PDB entry 5HCC | X-ray diffraction, 2.59 A resolution | chains B and D of the 4 polymer chains in the assembly

# Chain B
Protein: Complement C5
Source organism: Homo sapiens
UniProtKB: P01031 (CO5_HUMAN); residues 19-674 here = UniProt positions 19-674
Amino-acid sequence (656 residues; row label = number of the first residue in the row):
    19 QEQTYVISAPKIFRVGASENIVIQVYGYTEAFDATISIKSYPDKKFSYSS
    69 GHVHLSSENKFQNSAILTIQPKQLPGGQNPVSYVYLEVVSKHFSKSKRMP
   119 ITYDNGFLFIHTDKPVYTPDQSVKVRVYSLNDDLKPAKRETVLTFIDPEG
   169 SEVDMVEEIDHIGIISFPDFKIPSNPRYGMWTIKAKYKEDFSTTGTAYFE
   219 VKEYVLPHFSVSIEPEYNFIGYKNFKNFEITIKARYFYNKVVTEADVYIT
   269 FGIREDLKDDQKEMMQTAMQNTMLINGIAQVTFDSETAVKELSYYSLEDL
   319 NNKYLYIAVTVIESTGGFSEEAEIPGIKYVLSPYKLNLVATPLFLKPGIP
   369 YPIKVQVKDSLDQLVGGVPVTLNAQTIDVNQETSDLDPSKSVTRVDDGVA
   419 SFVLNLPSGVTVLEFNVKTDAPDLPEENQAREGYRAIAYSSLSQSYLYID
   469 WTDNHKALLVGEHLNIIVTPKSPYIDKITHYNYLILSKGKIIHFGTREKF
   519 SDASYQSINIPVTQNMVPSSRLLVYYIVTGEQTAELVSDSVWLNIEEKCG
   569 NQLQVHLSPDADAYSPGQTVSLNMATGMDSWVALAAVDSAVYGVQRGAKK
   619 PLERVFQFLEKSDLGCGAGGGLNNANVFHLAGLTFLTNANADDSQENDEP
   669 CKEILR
Not modelled in the structure: 19, 612-619
Disulfides: Cys634-Cys669

# Chain D
Protein: Dermacentor andersoni RaCI3
Source organism: Dermacentor andersoni
Amino-acid sequence (81 residues; row label = number of the first residue in the row; numbers below 1 keep their minus sign (Gly-1 is residue -1)):
    -1 GPMSGESQSIQRKGQCEEVICHRKLNHLGERVTSGCPTGCLCVIREPDNV
    49 DNANGTCYALMSSTTTTTTTPDGTTTSEEEE
Not modelled in the structure: -1 to 13, 61-79
Disulfides: Cys14-Cys38, Cys19-Cys40, Cys34-Cys55

# How chain B and chain D interact
Pairs across the interface (20; chain B residue first):
  Gly94(B) with His25(D)
  Gly95(B) with His25(D), hydrogen bond (backbone-side chain)
  Pro98(B) with His25(D)
  Tyr121(B) with His25(D); Leu26(D), hydrophobic
  Ile164(B) with Asn47(D)
  Glu167(B) with Pro45(D)
  Gly168(B) with Pro45(D); Asp46(D), hydrogen bond (backbone-backbone); Asn47(D), hydrogen bond (backbone-backbone)
  Ser169(B) with Asp46(D)
  Glu170(B) with Arg29(D), salt bridge; Asp46(D), hydrogen bond (backbone-side chain)
  Lys204(B) with Leu26(D), hydrogen bond (side chain-backbone); Gly27(D); Glu28(D), salt bridge
  Asp208(B) with Leu26(D)
  Phe209(B) with Leu26(D)
  Ser210(B) with His25(D); Leu26(D)
Other interface residues (no listed pair), chain B (14 interface residues in all): Pro93

# Overview
The interface between chain B and chain D involves 14 residues on one side and 8 on the other, with 5 hydrogen
bonds and 2 salt bridges. Polar pairs include Glu170(B)-Arg29(D), Lys204(B)-Glu28(D) and Gly95(B)-His25(D).
Here chain B is Complement C5 (Homo sapiens) and chain D is Dermacentor andersoni RaCI3 (Dermacentor
andersoni). Entry 5HCC (Ternary complex of human Complement C5 with Ornithodoros moubata OmCI and Dermacentor
andersoni RaCI3) was determined by X-ray diffraction (same publication as 5HCD and 5HCE).
